PDB entry 8VCZ | X-ray diffraction, 1.68 A resolution | chain A

== Chain A ==
Protein: Probable esterase D14L
From: Oryza sativa
Reference sequence: Q10J20 (D14L_ORYSJ); numbering as in UniProt (aligned over 1-271)
Sequence (272 residues; numbered 0 to 271; the number before each row is that of its first residue; numbering starts at 0):
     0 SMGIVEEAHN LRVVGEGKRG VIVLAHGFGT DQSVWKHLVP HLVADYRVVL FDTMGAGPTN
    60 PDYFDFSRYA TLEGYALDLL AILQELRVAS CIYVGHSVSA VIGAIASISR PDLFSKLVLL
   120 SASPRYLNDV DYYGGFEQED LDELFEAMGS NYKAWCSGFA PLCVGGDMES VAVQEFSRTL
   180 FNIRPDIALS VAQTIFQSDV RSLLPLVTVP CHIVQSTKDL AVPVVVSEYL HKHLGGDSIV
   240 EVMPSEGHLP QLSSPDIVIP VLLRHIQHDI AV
Not modelled in the structure: 271
Construct notes: expression tag (0)
UniProt features mapped onto this chain:
  - active site: Ser96 (Nucleophile), Asp218, His247
From the paper describing this entry:
  - catalytic residues: Ser96, Asp218, His247
  - specificity-determining residues: Cys162
  - mutagenesis - C162A: increased stability in response to (-)-GR24
  - mutagenesis - C162A: abolished binding to (-)-GR24
  - mutagenesis - C162L (2-fold): increased binding to (-)-GR24
  - mutagenesis - C162L: increased catalytic activity

== Summary ==
UniProt lists 3 active-site residues. The paper reports catalytic residues Ser96, Asp218 and His247; C162A
increases stability in response to (-)-GR24.
Chain A is Probable esterase D14L (Oryza sativa); the structure, Crystal Structure of KAI2 from Oryza sativa,
was determined by X-ray diffraction (same publication as 8VD1 and 8VD3).
